PDB entry 8X06 | electron microscopy, 3.24 A resolution | chains A and C of the 4 polymer chains in the assembly

== Chain A ==
Molecule: Isoform Short of Insulin receptor
Source organism: Homo sapiens
UniProt: P06213 (INSR_HUMAN), isoform P06213-2; residues -26 to 1343 here correspond to UniProt positions 1-1370 (UniProt number = residue number + 27)
Amino-acid sequence (1370 residues; numbered -26 to 1343; the number before each row is that of its first residue; numbers below 1 keep their minus sign (Met-26 is residue -26)):
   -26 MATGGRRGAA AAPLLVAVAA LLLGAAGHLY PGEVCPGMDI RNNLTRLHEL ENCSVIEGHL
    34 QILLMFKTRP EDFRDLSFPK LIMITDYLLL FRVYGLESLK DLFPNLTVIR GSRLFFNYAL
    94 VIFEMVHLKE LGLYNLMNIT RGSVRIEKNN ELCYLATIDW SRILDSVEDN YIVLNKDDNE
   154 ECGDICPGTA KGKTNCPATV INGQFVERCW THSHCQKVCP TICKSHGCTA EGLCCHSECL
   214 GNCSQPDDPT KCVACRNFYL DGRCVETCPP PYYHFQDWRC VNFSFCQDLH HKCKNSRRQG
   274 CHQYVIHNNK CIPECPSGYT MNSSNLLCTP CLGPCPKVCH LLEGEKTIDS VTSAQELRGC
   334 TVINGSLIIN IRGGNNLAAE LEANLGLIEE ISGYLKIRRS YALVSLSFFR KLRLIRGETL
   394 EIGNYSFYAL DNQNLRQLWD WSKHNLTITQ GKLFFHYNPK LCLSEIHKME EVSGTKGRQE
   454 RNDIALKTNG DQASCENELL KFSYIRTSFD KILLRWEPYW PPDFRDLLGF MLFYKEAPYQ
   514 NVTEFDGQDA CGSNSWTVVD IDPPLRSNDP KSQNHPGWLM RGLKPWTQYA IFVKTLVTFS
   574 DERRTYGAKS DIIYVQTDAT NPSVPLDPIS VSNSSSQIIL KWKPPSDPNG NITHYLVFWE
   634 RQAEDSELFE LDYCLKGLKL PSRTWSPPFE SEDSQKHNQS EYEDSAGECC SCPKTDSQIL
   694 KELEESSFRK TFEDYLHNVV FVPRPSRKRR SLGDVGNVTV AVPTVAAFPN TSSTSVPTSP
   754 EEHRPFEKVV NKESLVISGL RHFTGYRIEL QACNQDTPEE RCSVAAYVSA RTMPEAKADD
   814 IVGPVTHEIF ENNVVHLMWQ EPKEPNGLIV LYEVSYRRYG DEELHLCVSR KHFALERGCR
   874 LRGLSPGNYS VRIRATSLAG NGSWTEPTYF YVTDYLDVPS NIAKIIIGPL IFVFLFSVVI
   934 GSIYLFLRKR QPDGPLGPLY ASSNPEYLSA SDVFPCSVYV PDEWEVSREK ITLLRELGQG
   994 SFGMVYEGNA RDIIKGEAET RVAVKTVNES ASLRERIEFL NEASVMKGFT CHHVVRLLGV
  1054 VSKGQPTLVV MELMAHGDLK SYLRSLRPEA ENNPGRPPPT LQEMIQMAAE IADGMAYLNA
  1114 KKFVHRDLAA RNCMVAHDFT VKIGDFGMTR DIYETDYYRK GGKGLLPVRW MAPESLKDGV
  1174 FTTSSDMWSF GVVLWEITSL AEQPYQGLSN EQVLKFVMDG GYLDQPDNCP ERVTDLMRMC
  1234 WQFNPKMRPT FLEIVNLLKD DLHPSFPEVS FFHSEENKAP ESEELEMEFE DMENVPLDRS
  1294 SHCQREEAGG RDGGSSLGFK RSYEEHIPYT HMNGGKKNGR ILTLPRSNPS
Not modelled in the structure: -26 to 2, 14, 161-167, 248, 251, 271-273, 281-282, 297, 514-527, 537-546, 571-579, 588-1343
Disulfides: Cys8-Cys26, Cys126-Cys155, Cys169-Cys188, Cys192-Cys201, Cys196-Cys207, Cys208-Cys216, Cys212-Cys225, Cys228-Cys237, Cys241-Cys253, Cys259-Cys284, Cys266-Cys274, Cys288-Cys301, Cys312-Cys333, Cys435-Cys468
UniProt features mapped onto this chain:
  - region: Glu706 to Phe714 (Insulin-binding), Tyr972 (Important for interaction with IRS1, SHC1 and STAT5B)
  - site: Phe39 (Insulin-binding)
  - modified residue: Ser373 (Phosphoserine), Tyr374 (Phosphotyrosine), Ser380 (Phosphoserine), Tyr972 (Phosphotyrosine)
  - glycosylation (N-linked (GlcNAc...) asparagine): Asn16, Asn25, Asn78, Asn111, Asn215, Asn255, Asn295, Asn337, Asn397, Asn418, Asn514, Asn606, Asn624, Asn671

== Chain C ==
Molecule: Insulin-like growth factor I
Source organism: Homo sapiens
UniProt: P05019 (IGF1_HUMAN); residues -47 to 147 here correspond to UniProt positions 1-195 (UniProt number = residue number + 48)
Amino-acid sequence (195 residues; each row starts with the number of its first residue; numbers below 1 keep their minus sign (Met-47 is residue -47)):
   -47 MGKISSLPTQ LFKCCFCDFL KVKMHTMSSS HLFYLALCLL TFTSSATAGP ETLCGAELVD
    13 ALQFVCGDRG FYFNKPTGYG SSSRRAPQTG IVDECCFRSC DLRRLEMYCA PLKPAKSARS
    73 VRAQRHTDMP KTQKYQPPST NKNTKSQRRK GWPKTHPGGE QKEGTEASLQ IRGKKKEQRR
   133 EIGSRNAECR GKKGK
Not modelled in the structure: -47 to 3, 27-40, 64-147
Disulfides: Cys6-Cys48, Cys18-Cys61, Cys47-Cys52

== Chain A / chain C interface ==
Residue-residue contacts - 10 pairs, chain A then chain C:
  Asp12(A) - Phe25(C)
  Asn15(A) - Gly22(C)
  Asn15(A) - Phe23(C)  hydrogen bond (side chain-backbone)
  Arg19(A) - Phe25(C)
  Leu37(A) - Phe23(C)  hydrophobic
  Phe39(A) - Gln15(C)
  Arg65(A) - Ala8(C)
  Arg65(A) - Asp12(C)  salt bridge
  Glu97(A) - Ala8(C)
  Glu316(A) - Thr41(C)
Also at the interface, not in a pair above, chain A (10 interface residues in all): Lys40, Phe64
Also at the interface, not in a pair above, chain C (9 interface residues in all): Val11, Gly19

== Summary ==
Chain A and chain C form an interface of 10 and 9 residues respectively, with 1 hydrogen bond and 1 salt
bridge. Polar pairs include Arg65(A)-Asp12(C) and Asn15(A)-Phe23(C).
Chain A is Isoform Short of Insulin receptor and chain C is Insulin-like growth factor I, both from Homo
sapiens; the structure, Cryo-EM structure of the IR/IGF-I complex, conformation 1, was determined by electron
microscopy.
